PDB entry 8K7T | electron microscopy, 3.71 A resolution | chains E and F of the 6 polymer chains in the assembly

# Chain E (and F)
Protein: IgE Fc
From: Mus musculus
Notes: chain F of this document is another copy of the same molecule, construct and numbering; everything in this record applies to it too
Amino-acid sequence (356 residues; row label = number of the first residue in the row):
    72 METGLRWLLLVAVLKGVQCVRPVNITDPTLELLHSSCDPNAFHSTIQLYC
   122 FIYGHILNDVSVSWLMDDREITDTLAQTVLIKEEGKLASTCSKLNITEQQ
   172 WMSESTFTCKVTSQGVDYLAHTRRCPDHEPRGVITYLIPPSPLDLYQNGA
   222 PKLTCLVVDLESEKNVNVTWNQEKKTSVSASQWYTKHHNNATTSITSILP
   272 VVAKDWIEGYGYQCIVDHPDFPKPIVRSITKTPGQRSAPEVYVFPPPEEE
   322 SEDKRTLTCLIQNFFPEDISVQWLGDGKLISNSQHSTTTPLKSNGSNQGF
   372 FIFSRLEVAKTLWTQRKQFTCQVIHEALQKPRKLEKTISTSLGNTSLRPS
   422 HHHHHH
Disordered / not traced: 72-97, 413-427
Disulfides: Cys121-Cys180, Cys226-Cys285, Cys330-Cys392
Covalent attachments: N-acetylglucosamine (NAG) linked to Asn166, Asn238; glycan linked to Asn261

# How chain E and chain F interact
Disulfides between the chains: Cys108(E)-Cys196(F), Cys196(E)-Cys108(F)
Residue-residue contacts (82):
  Glu102(E) - Tyr120(F)
  Leu104(E) - Leu104(F)  hydrophobic
  Leu104(E) - His105(F)
  Leu104(E) - Ser106(F)
  Leu104(E) - Tyr120(F)  hydrophobic
  His105(E) - His105(F)  hydrogen bond
  His105(E) - Ser106(F)
  His105(E) - Ser107(F)  hydrogen bond
  Ser106(E) - His105(F)
  Ser107(E) - His192(F)
  Ser107(E) - Thr193(F)
  Ser107(E) - Arg194(F)  hydrogen bond (side chain-backbone)
  Cys108(E) - Cys196(F)  disulfide
  Asp109(E) - His192(F)
  Pro110(E) - Thr177(F)
  Pro110(E) - Arg194(F)
  Pro110(E) - Ala262(F)
  Asn111(E) - His192(F)  hydrogen bond
  Asn111(E) - Asn260(F)  hydrogen bond (side chain-backbone)
  Tyr120(E) - Glu102(F)  hydrogen bond
  Tyr120(E) - Leu104(F)  hydrophobic
  Glu169(E) - Cys196(F)
  Met173(E) - Asp198(F)
  His192(E) - Asp109(F)
  Thr193(E) - Ser107(F)  hydrogen bond
  Arg194(E) - Ser107(F)  hydrogen bond (backbone-side chain)
  Arg195(E) - Arg195(F)
  Arg195(E) - Asp198(F)  salt bridge
  Cys196(E) - Ser107(F)  hydrogen bond (side chain-backbone)
  Cys196(E) - Cys108(F)  disulfide
  Cys196(E) - Met173(F)  hydrophobic
  Cys196(E) - Arg195(F)
  Asp198(E) - Arg195(F)
  His199(E) - Met173(F)  hydrogen bond (side chain-backbone)
  Glu244(E) - Phe113(F)
  Ser299(E) - Phe113(F)
  Ser299(E) - Ser115(F)
  Ile300(E) - Phe113(F)  hydrophobic
  Thr301(E) - Phe113(F)
  Glu311(E) - Glu319(F)
  Tyr313(E) - Pro318(F)  hydrophobic
  Tyr313(E) - Glu319(F)
  Phe315(E) - Phe315(F)  hydrophobic
  Phe315(E) - Pro316(F)
  Phe315(E) - Pro318(F)  hydrophobic
  Pro318(E) - Tyr313(F)  hydrophobic
  Pro318(E) - Phe315(F)  hydrophobic
  Glu319(E) - Tyr313(F)  hydrogen bond
  Glu319(E) - Gln333(F)  hydrogen bond
  Thr327(E) - Gln333(F)
  Thr329(E) - Phe315(F)
  Thr329(E) - Phe374(F)
  Leu331(E) - Thr329(F)
  Gln333(E) - Glu319(F)  hydrogen bond
  Gln333(E) - Thr327(F)
  Gln333(E) - Arg376(F)  hydrogen bond
  Ser354(E) - Asn365(F)  hydrogen bond (backbone-side chain)
  Gln355(E) - Asn365(F)
  His356(E) - Asn365(F)
  Ser357(E) - Leu362(F)
  Ser357(E) - Phe372(F)
  Thr358(E) - Leu362(F)
  Thr359(E) - Thr359(F)
  Thr359(E) - Phe374(F)
  Thr360(E) - Thr360(F)
  Ser364(E) - Arg376(F)
  Asn365(E) - Ser354(F)  hydrogen bond (side chain-backbone)
  Asn365(E) - Gln355(F)
  Asn365(E) - Glu378(F)  hydrogen bond
  Ser367(E) - Lys325(F)  hydrogen bond
  Phe372(E) - Ser357(F)
  Phe372(E) - Arg376(F)
  Phe374(E) - Thr329(F)
  Phe374(E) - Phe374(F)  hydrophobic
  Arg376(E) - Gln333(F)
  Arg376(E) - Ser364(F)  hydrogen bond
  Arg376(E) - Asn365(F)  hydrogen bond
  Arg376(E) - Phe372(F)
  Arg376(E) - Phe374(F)
  Glu378(E) - Ser364(F)
  Glu378(E) - Asn365(F)
  Glu378(E) - Gly366(F)
Also at the interface, not in a pair above, chain E (57 interface residues in all): Leu103, Gln118, Phe122, Lys153, Pro197, Gly282, Gln284, Arg298, Pro316, Glu323, Leu362
Also at the interface, not in a pair above, chain F (52 interface residues in all): Leu103, Pro110, Asn111, Phe122, Ile152, Lys153, Gln170, Glu311, Leu331, Thr358

# Summary
57 residues of chain E face 52 of chain F across their interface; the contacts include 2 disulfide bonds, 20
hydrogen bonds and 1 salt bridge. Among the polar pairs are Arg195(E)-Asp198(F), His105(E)-His105(F) and
His105(E)-Ser107(F).
Both chains are IgE Fc (Mus musculus). Entry 8K7T (Mouse Fc epsilon RI in complex with mIgE Fc) was determined
by electron microscopy, deposited together with 8K7R, 8K7S and 8YRJ.
